Entry 1ORB (X-ray diffraction, 2.00 A resolution); this record covers chain A.

== Chain A ==
Name: Carboxymethylated rhodanese
Source organism: Bos taurus
Notes: EC 2.8.1.1
Reference sequence: P00586 (THTR_BOVIN); numbering as in UniProt (aligned over 1-296)
Amino-acid sequence (296 residues; row label = number of the first residue in the row):
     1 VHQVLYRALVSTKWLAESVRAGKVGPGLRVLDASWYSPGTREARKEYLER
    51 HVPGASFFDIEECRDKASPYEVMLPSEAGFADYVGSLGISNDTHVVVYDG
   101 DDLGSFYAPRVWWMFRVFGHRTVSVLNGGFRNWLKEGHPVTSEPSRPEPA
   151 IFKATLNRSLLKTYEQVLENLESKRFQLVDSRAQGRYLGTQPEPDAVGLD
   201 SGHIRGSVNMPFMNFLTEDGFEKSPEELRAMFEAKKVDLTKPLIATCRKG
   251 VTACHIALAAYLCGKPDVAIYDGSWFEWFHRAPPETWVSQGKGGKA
Not modelled in the structure: 294-296
Glycans and other covalent adducts: acetate ion (ACT) linked to C247
Swiss-Prot annotation at these positions:
  - modified residue: K236 (N6-acetyllysine)

== Summary ==
Chain A is Carboxymethylated rhodanese (Bos taurus); the structure, Active site structural features for
chemically modified forms of rhodanese, was determined by X-ray diffraction together with 2ORA from the same
study.
